7OV3 - chain A; structure by X-ray diffraction, 2.00 A resolution.

Chain A:
Protein: Tartrate-resistant acid phosphatase type 5
Source organism: Sus scrofa
Notes: EC 3.1.3.2
UniProtKB: P09889 (PPA5_PIG); residues 1-313 here correspond to UniProt positions 28-340 (UniProt number = residue number + 27)
Sequence (313 residues; row label = number of the first residue in the row):
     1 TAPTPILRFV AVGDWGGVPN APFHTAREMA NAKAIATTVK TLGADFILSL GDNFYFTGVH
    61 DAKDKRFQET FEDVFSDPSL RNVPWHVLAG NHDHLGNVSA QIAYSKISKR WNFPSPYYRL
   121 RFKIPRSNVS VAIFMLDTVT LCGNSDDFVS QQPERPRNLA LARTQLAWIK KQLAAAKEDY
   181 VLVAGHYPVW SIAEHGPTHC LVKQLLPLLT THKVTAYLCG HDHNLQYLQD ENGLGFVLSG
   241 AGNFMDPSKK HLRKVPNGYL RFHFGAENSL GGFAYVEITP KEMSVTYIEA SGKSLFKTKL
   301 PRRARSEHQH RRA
Unresolved in the structure: 1-2, 305-313
Disulfides: Cys142-Cys200
Covalent attachments: N-acetylglucosamine (NAG) linked to Asn97, Asn128
Ion coordination: Fe ion site 1: Asp14, Asp52, Tyr55, His223 (together with phosphate ion); Fe ion site 2: Asp52, Asn91, His186, His221 (together with phosphate ion); Na+: His94, Gly96 (together with citric acid)
Small-molecule neighbours:
  - R2J (N-methyl-1-(1-methyl-1H-indazol-3-yl)methanamine), molecule 1: Asp147, Phe148, Val149, Glu154, Arg155
  - R2J, molecule 2: Ser150, Gln152, Pro197, His199, Lys250, His251, Lys254
  - R2J, molecule 3: Ile192, Lys249, Leu260, His263, Phe264, Gly265, Ala266
UniProt features mapped onto this chain:
  - binding site (Fe cation): Asp14, Asp52, Tyr55, Asn91, His186, His221, His223
  - glycosylation (N-linked (GlcNAc...) asparagine): Asn97, Asn128

Summary:
Chain A binds 3 copies of compound R2J. Covalently linked N-acetylglucosamine: at Asn97 and Asn128. Asp14,
Asp52, Tyr55 and His223 coordinate Fe ion site 1. Asp52, Asn91, His186 and His221 form the Fe ion site 2. From
UniProt: 7 Fe cation-binding residues.
Chain A is Tartrate-resistant acid phosphatase type 5 (Sus scrofa); the structure, Crystal structure of pig
purple acid phosphatase in complex with Maybridge fragment CC063346, dimethyl sulfoxide and ..., was
determined by X-ray diffraction, deposited together with 7OV8 and 7OV2.
